8GVG - chains H and L of the 5 polymer chains in the assembly; structure by X-ray diffraction, 3.37 A resolution.

Chain H:
Protein: MHC class I antigen
Organism: Homo sapiens
UniProtKB: F6IQZ4 (F6IQZ4_HUMAN); residues 1-274 here correspond to UniProt positions 25-298 (UniProt number = residue number + 24)
Chain sequence (275 residues; row label = number of the first residue in the row; numbering starts at 0):
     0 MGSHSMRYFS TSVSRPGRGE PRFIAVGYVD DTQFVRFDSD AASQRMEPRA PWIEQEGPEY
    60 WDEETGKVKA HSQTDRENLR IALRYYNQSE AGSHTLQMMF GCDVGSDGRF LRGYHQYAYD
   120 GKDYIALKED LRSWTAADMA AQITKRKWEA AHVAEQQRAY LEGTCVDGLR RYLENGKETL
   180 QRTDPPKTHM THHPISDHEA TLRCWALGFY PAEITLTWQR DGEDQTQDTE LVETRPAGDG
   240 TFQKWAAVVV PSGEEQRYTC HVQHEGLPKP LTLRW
Unresolved in the structure: 0
Sequence notes: initiating methionine (0)
Disulfides: C101-C164, C203-C259

Chain L:
Protein: Beta-2-microglobulin
Organism: Homo sapiens
UniProtKB: P61769 (B2MG_HUMAN); residues 1-99 here correspond to UniProt positions 21-119 (UniProt number = residue number + 20)
Chain sequence (100 residues; each row starts with the number of its first residue; numbering starts at 0):
     0 MIQRTPKIQV YSRHPAENGK SNFLNCYVSG FHPSDIEVDL LKNGERIEKV EHSDLSFSKD
    60 WSFYLLYYTE FTPTEKDEYA CRVNHVTLSQ PKIVKWDRDM
Unresolved in the structure: 0
Sequence notes: expression tag (0)
Disulfides: C25-C80
Curated features (UniProtKB/Swiss-Prot):
  - modified residue: Q2 (Pyrrolidone carboxylic acid)
  - glycosylation: I1 (N-linked (Glc) (glycation) isoleucine), K19 (N-linked (Glc) (glycation) lysine), K41 (N-linked (Glc) (glycation) lysine), K48 (N-linked (Glc) (glycation) lysine), K58 (N-linked (Glc) (glycation) lysine), K91 (N-linked (Glc) (glycation) lysine), K94 (N-linked (Glc) (glycation) lysine)

Chain H / chain L interface:
Residue-residue contacts - 52 pairs, chain H then chain L:
  F8(H) - S55(L)
  F8(H) - F56(L)  hydrophobic
  S9(H) - F56(L)
  T10(H) - F56(L)
  T10(H) - F62(L)
  V12(H) - S33(L)
  V12(H) - D34(L)
  I23(H) - L54(L)  hydrophobic
  V25(H) - D53(L)
  V25(H) - L54(L)
  Y27(H) - S55(L)
  Y27(H) - Y63(L)  hydrogen bond
  Q32(H) - D53(L)  hydrogen bond
  R35(H) - D53(L)  salt bridge
  R48(H) - D53(L)  salt bridge
  T94(H) - F62(L)
  Q96(H) - H31(L)
  Q96(H) - F56(L)
  Q96(H) - W60(L)
  Q96(H) - F62(L)
  M97(H) - F56(L)
  M98(H) - F56(L)  hydrophobic
  Q115(H) - W60(L)
  Y116(H) - W60(L)
  A117(H) - W60(L)  hydrophobic
  D119(H) - H31(L)
  G120(H) - H31(L)
  G120(H) - W60(L)
  D122(H) - W60(L)  hydrogen bond
  H192(H) - D98(L)  salt bridge
  R202(H) - D98(L)  hydrogen bond (side chain-backbone)
  R202(H) - M99(L)
  W204(H) - D98(L)
  W204(H) - M99(L)
  V231(H) - Q8(L)
  E232(H) - Q8(L)  hydrogen bond (backbone-side chain)
  R234(H) - Q8(L)  hydrogen bond
  R234(H) - V9(L)
  R234(H) - Y10(L)
  P235(H) - Y10(L)  hydrogen bond (backbone-side chain)
  P235(H) - N24(L)  hydrogen bond (backbone-side chain)
  P235(H) - Y26(L)
  P235(H) - L65(L)  hydrophobic
  A236(H) - R12(L)  hydrogen bond (backbone-side chain)
  A236(H) - N24(L)  hydrogen bond (backbone-side chain)
  G237(H) - R12(L)
  D238(H) - R12(L)
  Q242(H) - Y10(L)
  Q242(H) - S11(L)  hydrogen bond (side chain-backbone)
  Q242(H) - R12(L)  hydrogen bond (side chain-backbone)
  W244(H) - Q8(L)
  W244(H) - M99(L)
Also at the interface, not in a pair above, chain H (35 interface residues in all): K121, L206, T233
Also at the interface, not in a pair above, chain L (23 interface residues in all): I1, P14, S52

Overview:
35 residues of chain H face 23 of chain L across their interface, with 12 hydrogen bonds and 3 salt bridges.
Polar pairs include R35(H)-D53(L), R48(H)-D53(L) and H192(H)-D98(L).
Chain H is MHC class I antigen and chain L is Beta-2-microglobulin, both from Homo sapiens; the structure, The
complex between public TCR TD08 and HLA-A24 bound to HIV-1 Nef138-8 (2F) peptide, was determined by X-ray
diffraction, deposited together with 8GVB and 8GVI.
